Entry 1RZT (X-ray diffraction, 2.10 A resolution); this record covers chains B and A of the 4 polymer chains in the assembly.

Chain B:
Molecule: 11-nt DNA strand
Sequence (11 nucleotides; row label = number of the first residue in the row):
     1 CGGCAACGCA C

Chain A:
Protein: DNA polymerase lambda
Source organism: Homo sapiens
Notes: EC 2.7.7.7; fragment: catalytic domain of polymerase lambda; engineered mutation(s): residues 245-575
UniProt: Q9UGP5 (DPOL_HUMAN); residue numbers follow UniProt; this construct covers 245-575
Amino-acid sequence (331 residues; numbered 245 to 575; the number before each row is that of its first residue):
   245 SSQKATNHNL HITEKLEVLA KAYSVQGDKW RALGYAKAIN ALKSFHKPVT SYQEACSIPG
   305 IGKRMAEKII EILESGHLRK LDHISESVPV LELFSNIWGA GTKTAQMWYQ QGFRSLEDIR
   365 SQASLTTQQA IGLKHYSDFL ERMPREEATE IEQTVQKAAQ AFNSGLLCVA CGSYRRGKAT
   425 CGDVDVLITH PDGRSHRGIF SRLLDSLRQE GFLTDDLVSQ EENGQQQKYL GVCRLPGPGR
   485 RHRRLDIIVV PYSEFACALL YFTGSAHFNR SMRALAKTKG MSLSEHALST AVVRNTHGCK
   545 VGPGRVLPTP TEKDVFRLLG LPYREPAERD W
Disordered / not traced: 245-248
Metal / ion sites: Na+: Ser339, Ile341, Ala344 (shared with 1 residue of chain C)

How chain B and chain A interact:
Pairs across the interface (15; chain B residue first):
  DG3(B) - Lys521(A)  phosphate contact
  DC4(B) - Trp274(A)  stacking on the base
  DC4(B) - Lys521(A)  salt bridge to the phosphate
  DA5(B) - Trp274(A)  phosphate contact
  DA5(B) - Tyr505(A)  hydrogen bond to the base
  DA5(B) - Arg514(A)  phosphate contact
  DA5(B) - Arg517(A)  salt bridge to the phosphate
  DG8(B) - Glu465(A)  phosphate contact
  DG8(B) - Glu466(A)  sugar contact
  DG8(B) - Asn467(A)  sugar contact
  DC9(B) - Val462(A)  sugar contact
  DC9(B) - Gln464(A)  sugar contact
  DC9(B) - Glu465(A)  phosphate contact
  DC9(B) - Glu466(A)  hydrogen bond to the phosphate
  DC11(B) - Thr371(A)  hydrogen bond to the phosphate
Also at the interface, not in a pair above, chain B (9 interface residues in all): DA6, DC7, DA10
Also at the interface, not in a pair above, chain A (14 interface residues in all): Leu277, Thr370, Gln372

In short:
The interface between chain B and chain A involves 9 residues on one side and 14 on the other; the contacts
include 3 hydrogen bonds, 2 salt bridges and 1 aromatic stacking contact. Among the polar pairs are
DA5(B)-Tyr505(A), DC9(B)-Glu466(A) and DC11(B)-Thr371(A).
Chain B is an 11-nt DNA strand and chain A is DNA polymerase lambda (Homo sapiens); the structure, Crystal
structure of DNA polymerase lambda complexed with a two nucleotide gap DNA molecule, was determined by X-ray
diffraction.
